1PH9 - chains A and B of the 5 polymer chains in the assembly; structure by X-ray diffraction, 2.50 A resolution.

# Chain A
Molecule: Telomere-binding protein alpha subunit
From: Sterkiella nova
Reference sequence: P29549 (TEBA_OXYNO); numbering as in UniProt (aligned over 36-495)
Amino-acid sequence (460 residues; row label = number of the first residue in the row):
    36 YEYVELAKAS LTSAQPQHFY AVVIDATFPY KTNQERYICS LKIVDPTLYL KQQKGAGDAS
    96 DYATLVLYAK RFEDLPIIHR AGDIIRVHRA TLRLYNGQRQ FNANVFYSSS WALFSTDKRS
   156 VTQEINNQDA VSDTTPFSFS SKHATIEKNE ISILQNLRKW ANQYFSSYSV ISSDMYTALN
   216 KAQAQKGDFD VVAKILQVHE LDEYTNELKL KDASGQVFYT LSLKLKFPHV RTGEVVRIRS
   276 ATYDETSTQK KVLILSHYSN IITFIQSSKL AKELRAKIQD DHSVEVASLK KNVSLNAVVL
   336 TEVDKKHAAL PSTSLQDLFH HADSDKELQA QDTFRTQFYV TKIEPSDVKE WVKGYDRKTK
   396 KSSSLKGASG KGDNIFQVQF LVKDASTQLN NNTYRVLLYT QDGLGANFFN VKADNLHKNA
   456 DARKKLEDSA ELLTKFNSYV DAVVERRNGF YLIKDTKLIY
UniProt features mapped onto this chain:
  - natural variant: Ala311 (A311S: In S version), Asp456 (D456E: In S version)
Reported in the primary citation:
  - binding site for the 12-nt DNA strand: Tyr239

# Chain B
Molecule: Telomere-binding protein beta subunit
From: Sterkiella nova
Notes: fragment: resicues 9-224
Reference sequence: P16458 (TEBB_OXYNO); residue numbers follow UniProt; this construct covers 9-224
Amino-acid sequence (216 residues; each row starts with the number of its first residue):
     9 QQQSAFKQLY TELFNNEGDF SKVSSNLKKP LKCYVKESYP HFLVTDGYFF VAPYFTKEAV
    69 NEFHAKFPNV NIVDLTDKVI VINNWSLELR RVNSAEVFTS YANLEARLIV HSFKPNLQER
   129 LNPTRYPVNL FRDDEFKTTI QHFRHTALQA AINKTVKGDN LVDISKVADA AGKKGKVDAG
   189 IVKASASKGD EFSDFSFKEG NTATLKIADI FVQEKG
UniProt features mapped onto this chain:
  - natural variant: Ala110 (A110S: In MAC-41S)
Reported in the primary citation:
  - binding site for the 12-nt DNA strand: Ala110, Arg140

# How chain A and chain B interact
Contacting residue pairs (119; chain A residue first):
  Leu236(A) - Lys145(B)
  Leu236(A) - Gln149(B)
  Asp237(A) - Tyr109(B)  hydrogen bond
  Asp237(A) - Lys145(B)  salt bridge
  Thr240(A) - Lys145(B)  hydrogen bond
  Glu242(A) - Asp142(B)
  Leu256(A) - Arg140(B)
  Leu256(A) - Asp142(B)
  Asp279(A) - Arg133(B)  salt bridge
  Asp279(A) - Asp141(B)
  Glu280(A) - Gln11(B)
  Thr281(A) - Gln10(B)
  Thr281(A) - Ser12(B)
  Thr281(A) - Lys15(B)  hydrogen bond (backbone-side chain)
  Thr281(A) - Tyr56(B)
  Thr281(A) - Phe57(B)
  Thr281(A) - Glu143(B)
  Ser282(A) - Lys15(B)
  Ser282(A) - Glu143(B)  hydrogen bond
  Thr283(A) - Glu143(B)  hydrogen bond (backbone-side chain)
  Gln284(A) - Glu143(B)  hydrogen bond (backbone-side chain)
  Lys285(A) - Asp142(B)  salt bridge
  Lys285(A) - Glu143(B)  hydrogen bond (backbone-side chain)
  Ile289(A) - Arg133(B)
  Val328(A) - His150(B)
  Leu330(A) - Thr146(B)
  Leu353(A) - Val185(B)
  Phe354(A) - Val185(B)
  Phe354(A) - Asp186(B)
  Phe354(A) - Ile189(B)
  His355(A) - Ile189(B)
  Ala357(A) - Val185(B)  hydrophobic
  Asp358(A) - Lys184(B)
  Asp358(A) - Val185(B)  hydrogen bond (side chain-backbone)
  Tyr374(A) - His153(B)
  Tyr374(A) - Leu156(B)
  Val375(A) - Gln157(B)
  Thr376(A) - Leu156(B)
  Thr376(A) - Gln157(B)  hydrogen bond (backbone-side chain)
  Thr376(A) - Ile160(B)
  Lys377(A) - Ile160(B)
  Lys377(A) - Asn161(B)  hydrogen bond
  Lys377(A) - Val164(B)
  Glu379(A) - Val164(B)
  Glu379(A) - Leu169(B)
  Pro380(A) - Asp167(B)
  Pro380(A) - Leu169(B)
  Ser381(A) - Asp167(B)  hydrogen bond (backbone-side chain)
  Tyr390(A) - Ile172(B)  hydrophobic
  Tyr390(A) - Ala176(B)
  Lys395(A) - Ile172(B)
  Lys395(A) - Ser173(B)
  Lys395(A) - Asp177(B)
  Ser397(A) - Ile172(B)
  Ile410(A) - Ile172(B)  hydrophobic
  Gln412(A) - Val170(B)
  Gln414(A) - Asn168(B)  hydrogen bond (side chain-backbone)
  Gln414(A) - Leu169(B)
  Gln414(A) - Val170(B)  hydrogen bond (side chain-backbone)
  Leu416(A) - Val164(B)  hydrophobic
  Lys418(A) - Leu156(B)
  Gln423(A) - Arg152(B)  hydrogen bond (backbone-side chain)
  Leu424(A) - Arg152(B)
  Leu424(A) - Glu199(B)
  Leu424(A) - Phe200(B)  hydrogen bond (backbone-backbone)
  Asn425(A) - Asp198(B)
  Asn425(A) - Phe200(B)
  Asn426(A) - Lys191(B)
  Asn426(A) - Ala192(B)  hydrogen bond (backbone-backbone)
  Asn426(A) - Ser193(B)  hydrogen bond
  Asn426(A) - Ser195(B)  hydrogen bond
  Asn426(A) - Asp198(B)  hydrogen bond (backbone-backbone)
  Asn426(A) - Glu199(B)
  Asn426(A) - Phe200(B)
  Asn427(A) - Ile189(B)
  Asn427(A) - Val190(B)
  Asn427(A) - Lys191(B)
  Thr428(A) - Gly188(B)
  Thr428(A) - Ile189(B)
  Thr428(A) - Val190(B)  hydrogen bond (backbone-backbone)
  Tyr429(A) - Gly188(B)
  Tyr429(A) - Ile189(B)  hydrophobic
  Arg430(A) - Asn168(B)  hydrogen bond (side chain-backbone)
  Arg430(A) - Ala187(B)  hydrogen bond (side chain-backbone)
  Arg430(A) - Gly188(B)  hydrogen bond (backbone-backbone)
  Arg430(A) - Val190(B)
  Leu432(A) - Val170(B)  hydrophobic
  Leu432(A) - Val175(B)  hydrophobic
  Tyr434(A) - Leu169(B)
  Tyr434(A) - Val170(B)  hydrogen bond (side chain-backbone)
  Tyr434(A) - Ile172(B)  hydrophobic
  Tyr434(A) - Val175(B)  hydrophobic
  Gln436(A) - Ile172(B)
  Asp437(A) - Val175(B)
  Thr469(A) - His153(B)
  Thr469(A) - Gln157(B)  hydrogen bond (backbone-side chain)
  Phe471(A) - Thr146(B)
  Phe471(A) - Gln149(B)
  Phe471(A) - His150(B)
  Phe471(A) - His153(B)
  Asn472(A) - Thr146(B)
  Tyr474(A) - Gln149(B)
  Arg481(A) - Lys182(B)
  Arg481(A) - Gly183(B)  hydrogen bond (side chain-backbone)
  Arg481(A) - Val185(B)
  Arg482(A) - Val175(B)
  Arg482(A) - Ala178(B)
  Asn483(A) - Lys174(B)  hydrogen bond (side chain-backbone)
  Asn483(A) - Lys181(B)
  Asn483(A) - Lys182(B)  hydrogen bond (side chain-backbone)
  Asn483(A) - Gly183(B)  hydrogen bond (side chain-backbone)
  Gly484(A) - Gly183(B)  hydrogen bond (backbone-backbone)
  Gly484(A) - Lys184(B)
  Gly484(A) - Val185(B)
  Phe485(A) - Val170(B)  hydrophobic
  Phe485(A) - Lys174(B)
  Phe485(A) - Ala187(B)
  Tyr486(A) - Val185(B)
  Leu487(A) - Val175(B)  hydrophobic
Interface residues without a listed pair, chain A (63 interface residues in all): Tyr254, Val287, Lys388, Lys396, Lys470
Interface residues without a listed pair, chain B (55 interface residues in all): Ala110, Asn111, Thr147, Gly197

# In short
63 residues of chain A face 55 of chain B across their interface; the contacts include 30 hydrogen bonds and 3
salt bridges. Polar pairs include Asp237(A)-Lys145(B), Asp279(A)-Arg133(B) and Lys285(A)-Asp142(B). The paper
reports a binding site for the 12-nt DNA strand at Tyr239(A) and Ala110(B) among others.
Here chain A is Telomere-binding protein alpha subunit and chain B is Telomere-binding protein beta subunit,
both from Sterkiella nova. Entry 1PH9 (Crystal structure of the oxytricha nova telomere end-binding protein
complexed with noncognate ssdna ggggttttgagg) was determined by X-ray diffraction, deposited together with
1PA6, 1PH1, 1PH2, 1PH3, 1PH5, 1PH6 and 3 further entries.
